PDB entry 6SRN | X-ray diffraction, 1.50 A resolution | chain A

== Chain A ==
Molecule: TetR family transcriptional regulator
From: Streptomyces coelicolor
UniProt: Q9JN89 (Q9JN89_STRCH); numbering as in UniProt (aligned over 1-214)
Sequence (214 residues; numbered 1 to 214; the number before each row is that of its first residue):
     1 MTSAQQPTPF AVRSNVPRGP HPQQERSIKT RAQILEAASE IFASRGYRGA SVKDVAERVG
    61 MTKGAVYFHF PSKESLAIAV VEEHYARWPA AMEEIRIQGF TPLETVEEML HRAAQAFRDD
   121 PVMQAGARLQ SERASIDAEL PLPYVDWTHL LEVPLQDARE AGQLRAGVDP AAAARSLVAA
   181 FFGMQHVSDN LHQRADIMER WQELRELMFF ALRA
Not modelled in the structure: 1-27
Construct notes: conflict Ser135 (Phe in Q9JN89)
Small-molecule neighbours: LUB (4-(Hydroxymethyl)-2-propylfuran-3-carboxylic acid): His84, Tyr85, Leu110, Phe117, Ala127, Gln130, Pro143, Tyr144, Trp147, Val178, Phe181, Phe182, Gln185
What the authors report for this chain:
  - binding site for LUB: Tyr85, Leu110, Tyr144, Trp147, Val178, Phe181
  - contacts within the chain: Ser44-Arg128 (hydrogen bond), Phe42-Leu129 (hydrophobic contact), Tyr85-Gln130 (hydrogen bond)
  - specificity-determining residues: Tyr85, Leu110, Ala113, Gln130, Leu151 (by similarity / conservation)
  - mutagenesis - Y85F, Q130E: decreased binding to MMF1
  - mutagenesis - Y144F: unchanged binding to MMF1
  - mutagenesis - Y144F: unchanged binding to MARE1

== Summary ==
Bound to chain A: compound LUB. From the paper: a binding site for LUB at Tyr85, Leu110 and Tyr144 among
others; Y85F and Q130E reduce binding to MMF1.
Chain A is TetR family transcriptional regulator (Streptomyces coelicolor); the structure, Structural basis
for control of antibiotic production by bacterial hormones, was determined by X-ray diffraction (same
publication as 7KY1).
